PDB entry 7ML4 | electron microscopy, 3.10 A resolution | chains Q and R of the 31 polymer chains in the assembly

# Chain Q
Molecule: Transcription initiation factor IIF subunit alpha
From: Saccharomyces cerevisiae
Reference sequence: P41895 (T2FA_YEAST); residue numbers follow UniProt; this construct covers 1-735
Chain sequence (735 residues; each row starts with the number of its first residue):
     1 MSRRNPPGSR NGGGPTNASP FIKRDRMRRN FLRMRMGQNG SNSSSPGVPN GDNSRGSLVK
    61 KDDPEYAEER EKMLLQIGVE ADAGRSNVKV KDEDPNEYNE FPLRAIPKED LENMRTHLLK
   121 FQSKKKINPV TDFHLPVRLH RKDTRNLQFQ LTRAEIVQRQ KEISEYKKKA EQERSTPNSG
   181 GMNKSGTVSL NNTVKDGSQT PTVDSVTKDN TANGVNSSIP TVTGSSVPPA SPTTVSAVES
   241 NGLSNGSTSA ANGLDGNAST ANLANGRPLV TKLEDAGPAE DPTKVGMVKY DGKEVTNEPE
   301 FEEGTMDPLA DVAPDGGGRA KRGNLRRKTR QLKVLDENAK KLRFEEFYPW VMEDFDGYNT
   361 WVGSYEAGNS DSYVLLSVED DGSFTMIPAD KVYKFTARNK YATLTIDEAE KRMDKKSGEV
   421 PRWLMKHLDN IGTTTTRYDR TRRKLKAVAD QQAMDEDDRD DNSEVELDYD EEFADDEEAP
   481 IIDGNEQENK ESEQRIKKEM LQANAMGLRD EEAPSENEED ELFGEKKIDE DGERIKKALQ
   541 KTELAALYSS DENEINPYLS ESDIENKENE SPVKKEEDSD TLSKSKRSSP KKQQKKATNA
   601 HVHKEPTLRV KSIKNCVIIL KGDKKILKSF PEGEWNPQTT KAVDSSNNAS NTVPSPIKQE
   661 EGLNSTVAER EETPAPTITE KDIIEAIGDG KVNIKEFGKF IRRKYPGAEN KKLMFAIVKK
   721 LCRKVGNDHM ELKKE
Not modelled in the structure: 1-20, 36-96, 143-326, 356-357, 416-735
Curated features (UniProtKB/Swiss-Prot):
  - modified residue: Ser198 (Phosphoserine), Thr200 (Phosphothreonine), Ser515 (Phosphoserine), Ser560 (Phosphoserine), Ser562 (Phosphoserine), Ser571 (Phosphoserine), Ser655 (Phosphoserine)

# Chain R
Molecule: Transcription initiation factor IIF subunit beta
From: Saccharomyces cerevisiae
Reference sequence: A0A6A5PZ00 (A0A6A5PZ00_YEASX); residue numbers follow UniProt; this construct covers 1-99, 102-400
Chain sequence (398 residues; numbered 1 to 400; 2 numbers in that range are skipped by the numbering (no residue carries them; nothing is unmodelled there); the number before each row is that of its first residue):
     1 MSSGSAGAPA LSNNSTNSVA KEKSGNISGD EYLSQEEEVF DGNDIENNET KVYEESLDLD
    61 LERSNRQVWL VRLPMFLAEK WRDRNNLHGQ ELGKIRINK
   102 SKITLLLNEN DNDSIPHEYD LELTKKVVEN EYVFTEQNLK KYQQRKKELE ADPEKQRQAY
   162 LKKQEREEEL KKKQQQQKRR NNRKKFNHRV MTDRDGRDRY IPYVKTIPKK TAIVGTVCHE
   222 CQVMPSMNDP NYHKIVEQRR NIVKLNNKER ITTLDETVGV TMSHTGMSMR SDNSNFLKVG
   282 REKAKSNIKS IRMPKKEILD YLFKLFDEYD YWSLKGLKER TRQPEAHLKE CLDKVATLVK
   342 KGPYAFKYTL RPEYKKLKEE ERKATLGELA DEQTGSAGDN AQGDAEADLE DEIEMEDVV
Not modelled in the structure: 1-57, 84-91, 111-116, 139-206, 227-232, 244-293, 352-400

# Chain Q / chain R interface
Contacting residue pairs (89; chain Q residue first):
  Glu97(Q) with Ile97(R); Asn98(R); Lys99(R), hydrogen bond (backbone-backbone)
  Tyr98(Q) with Arg96(R); Ile97(R); Asn98(R)
  Asn99(Q) with Ile95(R); Arg96(R); Ile97(R), hydrogen bond (backbone-backbone)
  Glu100(Q) with Ile95(R); Arg96(R), salt bridge; Ile97(R)
  Phe101(Q) with Gly93(R); Lys94(R); Ile95(R), hydrogen bond (backbone-backbone); Ile97(R), hydrophobic
  Pro102(Q) with Leu92(R), hydrophobic; Gly93(R)
  Leu103(Q) with Leu92(R); Gly93(R), hydrogen bond (backbone-backbone); Lys94(R); Ile95(R), hydrophobic
  Arg104(Q) with Leu92(R)
  Lys108(Q) with Asp83(R), salt bridge
  Asn113(Q) with Glu137(R); Gln138(R)
  Met114(Q) with Thr136(R); Glu137(R); Gln138(R), hydrogen bond (side chain-backbone); Ala213(R), hydrophobic
  Arg115(Q) with Thr136(R); Glu137(R), salt bridge
  Thr116(Q) with Val134(R); Phe135(R); Thr136(R)
  His117(Q) with Val134(R); Phe135(R), hydrogen bond (backbone-backbone)
  Leu118(Q) with Tyr133(R)
  Leu119(Q) with Glu132(R); Tyr133(R), hydrogen bond (backbone-backbone); Val134(R); Phe135(R), hydrophobic
  Lys120(Q) with Asn131(R); Glu132(R)
  Phe121(Q) with Asn131(R), hydrogen bond (backbone-side chain); Tyr133(R), hydrophobic
  Gln122(Q) with Asn131(R)
  Lys126(Q) with Glu130(R); Asn131(R)
  Ile127(Q) with Glu130(R); Tyr133(R), hydrogen bond (backbone-side chain)
  Asn128(Q) with Asn131(R), hydrogen bond; Tyr133(R), hydrogen bond (backbone-side chain)
  Pro129(Q) with Tyr133(R)
  Thr131(Q) with Ser64(R)
  Val137(Q) with Leu59(R); Asp60(R)
  Arg138(Q) with Leu59(R)
  Leu139(Q) with Lys210(R); Thr212(R)
  His140(Q) with Pro209(R)
  Arg141(Q) with Thr207(R); Ile208(R), hydrogen bond (backbone-backbone)
  Trp350(Q) with Phe135(R), hydrophobic
  Ser370(Q) with Arg82(R), hydrogen bond (backbone-side chain)
  Asp371(Q) with Arg82(R), hydrogen bond (backbone-side chain)
  Ser372(Q) with Val71(R); Arg72(R); Leu73(R), hydrogen bond (side chain-backbone); Arg82(R)
  Tyr373(Q) with Leu70(R), hydrophobic; Val71(R); Arg72(R), hydrogen bond; Arg82(R), hydrogen bond (backbone-side chain)
  Val374(Q) with Trp69(R); Leu70(R); Val71(R), hydrogen bond (backbone-backbone)
  Leu375(Q) with Val68(R), hydrophobic; Trp69(R); Leu70(R), hydrophobic; Val134(R), hydrophobic
  Leu376(Q) with Val68(R); Trp69(R), hydrogen bond (backbone-backbone)
  Val378(Q) with Gln67(R); Val68(R), hydrophobic; Trp69(R), hydrophobic
  Pro388(Q) with Arg82(R)
  Ala389(Q) with Arg82(R), hydrogen bond (backbone-side chain)
  Lys394(Q) with Glu132(R), salt bridge
Interface residues without a listed pair, chain Q (47 interface residues in all): Ser123, Val130, Lys142, Asp380, Phe384, Met386
Interface residues without a listed pair, chain R (42 interface residues in all): Leu61, Arg63, Ala78, Trp81, Ile214, Val218, Cys219

# In short
47 residues of chain Q and 42 residues of chain R are in contact, with 20 hydrogen bonds and 4 salt bridges.
Among the polar pairs are Glu100(Q)-Arg96(R), Lys108(Q)-Asp83(R) and Arg115(Q)-Glu137(R).
Chain Q is Transcription initiation factor IIF subunit alpha and chain R is Transcription initiation factor
IIF subunit beta, both from Saccharomyces cerevisiae; the structure, RNA polymerase II initially transcribing
complex (ITC), was determined by electron microscopy together with 7MEI, 7MK9, 7MKA, 7ML0, 7ML1, 7ML2 and 7ML3
from the same study.
